PDB entry 4BSS | X-ray diffraction, 3.20 A resolution | chains B and D of the 4 polymer chains in the assembly

Chain B:
Name: Leucine-rich repeat-containing G-protein coupled receptor 5
From: Homo sapiens
Notes: fragment: extracellular lrr domain, residues 22-543
UniProt: O75473 (LGR5_HUMAN); residue numbers follow UniProt; this construct covers 22-543
Amino-acid sequence (539 residues; each row starts with the number of its first residue):
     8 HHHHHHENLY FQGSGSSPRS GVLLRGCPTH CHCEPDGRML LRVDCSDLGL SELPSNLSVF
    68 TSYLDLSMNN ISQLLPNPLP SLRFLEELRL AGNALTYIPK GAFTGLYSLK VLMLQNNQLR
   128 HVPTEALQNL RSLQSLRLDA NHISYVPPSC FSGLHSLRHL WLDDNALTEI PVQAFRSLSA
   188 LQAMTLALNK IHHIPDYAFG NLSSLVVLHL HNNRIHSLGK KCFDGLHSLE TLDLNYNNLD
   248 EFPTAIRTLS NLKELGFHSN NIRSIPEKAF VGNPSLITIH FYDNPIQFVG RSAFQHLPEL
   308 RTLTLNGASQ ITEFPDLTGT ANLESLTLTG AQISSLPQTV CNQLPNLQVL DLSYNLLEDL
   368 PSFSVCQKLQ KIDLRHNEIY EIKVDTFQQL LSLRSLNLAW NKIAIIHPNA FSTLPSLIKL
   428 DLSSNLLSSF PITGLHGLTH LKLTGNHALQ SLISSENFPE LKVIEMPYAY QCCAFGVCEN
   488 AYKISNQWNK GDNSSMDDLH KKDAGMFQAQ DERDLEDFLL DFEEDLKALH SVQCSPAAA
Unresolved in the structure: 8-27, 486-532, 544-546
Differences from the reference sequence: expression tag (8-21, 544-546)
Disulfide bonds: Cys34-Cys40, Cys38-Cys52, Cys348-Cys373, Cys479-Cys541
Covalently attached groups: N-acetylglucosamine (NAG) linked to Asn63, Asn77, Asn208
UniProt features mapped onto this chain:
  - glycosylation (N-linked (GlcNAc...) asparagine): Asn63, Asn77, Asn208, Asn500
What the authors report for this chain:
  - mutagenesis - S458R: decreased signaling with R-spondin-1 (chain D)
  - mutagenesis - L459R: increased signaling with R-spondin-1 (chain D)
  - mutagenesis - Y289A/D290A, Y289W/D290A, H454A: unchanged signaling with R-spondin-1 (chain D)

Chain D:
Name: R-spondin-1
From: Homo sapiens
Notes: fragment: fu1fu2, residues 31-146
UniProt: Q2MKA7 (RSPO1_HUMAN); numbering as in UniProt (aligned over 31-146)
Amino-acid sequence (126 residues; row label = number of the first residue in the row):
    29 GSRISAEGSQ ACAKGCELCS EVNGCLKCSP KLFILLERND IRQVGVCLPS CPPGYFDARN
    89 PDMNKCIKCK IEHCEACFSH NFCTKCKEGL YLHKGRCYPA CPEGSSAANG TMECSSPAAA
   149 HHHHHH
Unresolved in the structure: 29-39, 144-154
Differences from the reference sequence: expression tag (29-30, 147-154)
Disulfide bonds: Cys40-Cys47, Cys44-Cys53, Cys56-Cys75, Cys79-Cys94, Cys97-Cys105, Cys102-Cys111, Cys114-Cys125, Cys129-Cys142
UniProt features mapped onto this chain:
  - glycosylation: Asn137 (N-linked (GlcNAc...) asparagine)
What the authors report for this chain:
  - mutagenesis - F106E, F110E: abolished growth
  - mutagenesis - R66W, R70C, Q71R, G73R: unchanged binding to ecto-LGR5
  - mutagenesis - R66W, R70C, Q71R, G73R: decreased signaling
  - mutagenesis - R66W, R70C, Q71R, G73R: unchanged binding to Leucine-rich repeat-containing G-protein coupled receptor 5 (chain B)

How chain B and chain D interact:
Contacting residue pairs (36; chain B residue first):
  Met75(B) - Pro77(D)  hydrophobic
  Lys117(B) - Glu141(D)  salt bridge
  Asn123(B) - Lys59(D)
  Gln141(B) - Glu141(D)  hydrogen bond
  Arg144(B) - Asp85(D)  salt bridge
  Asp146(B) - Arg87(D)  salt bridge
  Ala147(B) - Lys59(D)
  Ala147(B) - Arg87(D)
  Arg165(B) - Glu141(D)  salt bridge
  His166(B) - Phe110(D)
  His166(B) - Thr112(D)  hydrogen bond
  Trp168(B) - Phe106(D)  hydrophobic
  Asp170(B) - Arg87(D)
  Asp171(B) - Lys59(D)
  Asp171(B) - Arg87(D)  salt bridge
  Gln189(B) - Phe110(D)
  Gln189(B) - Lys122(D)
  Gln189(B) - Gly123(D)
  Ala190(B) - Phe106(D)  hydrophobic
  Ala190(B) - Phe110(D)  hydrophobic
  Met191(B) - Phe106(D)
  Thr192(B) - Phe106(D)
  Leu195(B) - Arg87(D)
  Leu195(B) - Asn88(D)
  Leu195(B) - Pro89(D)
  Val213(B) - Phe110(D)  hydrophobic
  Val214(B) - Phe106(D)  hydrophobic
  Val214(B) - Phe110(D)  hydrophobic
  His218(B) - Arg87(D)
  Asn219(B) - Asn88(D)
  Asn219(B) - Pro89(D)
  Glu237(B) - Lys122(D)  salt bridge
  Glu237(B) - Arg124(D)  salt bridge
  Lys260(B) - Arg124(D)
  Glu261(B) - His108(D)
  Glu261(B) - Asn109(D)  hydrogen bond
Also at the interface, not in a pair above, chain B (28 interface residues in all): Arg96, Gln122, His216, Thr238
Also at the interface, not in a pair above, chain D (18 interface residues in all): Ser78, Ser107, Leu120
Interface features reported in the paper:
  - hot spots on chain B (mutagenesis) - R144E, D171A, A190D, V214W: decreased signaling with R-spondin-1 (chain D)
  - hot spots on chain B (mutagenesis) - D146F, D170F: abolished signaling with R-spondin-1 (chain D)
  - hot spots on chain D (mutagenesis) - F106E, F110E: abolished binding to Leucine-rich repeat-containing G-protein coupled receptor 5 (chain B)
  - hot spots on chain D (mutagenesis) - K59E, R87E: decreased signaling with Leucine-rich repeat-containing G-protein coupled receptor 5 (chain B)

In short:
28 residues of chain B face 18 of chain D across their interface, with 3 hydrogen bonds and 7 salt bridges.
Among the polar pairs are Lys117(B)-Glu141(D), Arg144(B)-Asp85(D) and Asp146(B)-Arg87(D). The paper reports
that S458R, R144E and D171A of chain B, among others, reduce signaling with R-spondin-1 (chain D); R66W, R70C
and Q71R of chain D, among others, reduce signaling; 19 substitutions were tested in all.
Here chain B is Leucine-rich repeat-containing G-protein coupled receptor 5 and chain D is R-spondin-1, both
from Homo sapiens. Entry 4BSS (Structure of the ectodomain of LGR5 in complex with R-spondin-1 (Fu1Fu2) in P21
crystal form) was determined by X-ray diffraction, deposited together with 4BSU, 4BSO, 4BSP, 4BSR and 4BST.
